PDB entry 4R2A | X-ray diffraction, 1.59 A resolution | chains A and B of the 3 polymer chains in the assembly

== Chain A ==
Molecule: Early growth response protein 1
From: Homo sapiens
Notes: fragment: Zinc Finger 1-3
UniProt: P18146 (EGR1_HUMAN); residue numbers follow UniProt; this construct covers 335-423
Chain sequence (94 residues; each row starts with the number of its first residue):
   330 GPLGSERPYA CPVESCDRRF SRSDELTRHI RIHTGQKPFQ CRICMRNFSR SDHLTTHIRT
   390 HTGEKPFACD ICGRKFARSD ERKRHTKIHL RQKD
Unresolved in the structure: 330-334, 421-423
Sequence notes: expression tag (330-334)
Curated features (UniProtKB/Swiss-Prot):
  - zinc finger: Tyr338 to His362 (C2H2-type 1), Phe368 to His390 (C2H2-type 2), Phe396 to His418 (C2H2-type 3)
  - site (Interaction with DNA): Arg336, Arg347, Arg351, Arg357, Arg375, Arg379, Arg403, Arg407, Arg413
Metal / ion sites: Zn2+ site 1: Cys340, Cys345, His358, His362; Zn2+ site 2: Cys370, Cys373, His386, His390; Zn2+ site 3: Cys398, Cys401, His414, His418
What the authors report for this chain:
  - binding site for the 11-nt DNA strand (chain B): Arg351, Glu354, Glu410

== Chain B ==
Molecule: 11-nt DNA strand
Sequence (11 nucleotides; row label = number of the first residue in the row):
     1 AGCGTGGGCG T
Modified residues: 5CM (5-methyl-2'-deoxy-cytidine-5'-monophosphate) at position 9

== Chain A / chain B interface ==
Contacting residue pairs - 36 pairs, chain A then chain B:
  Arg336(A) - DG8(B)  salt bridge to the phosphate
  Phe349(A) - DG7(B)  phosphate contact
  Phe349(A) - DG8(B)  phosphate contact
  Arg351(A) - 5CM_9(B)  base contact
  Arg351(A) - DG10(B)  hydrogen bond to the base
  Arg351(A) - DT11(B)  base contact
  Glu354(A) - DG8(B)  phosphate contact
  Glu354(A) - 5CM_9(B)  base contact
  Arg357(A) - DG7(B)  base contact
  Arg357(A) - DG8(B)  hydrogen bond to the base
  Arg357(A) - 5CM_9(B)  base contact
  His358(A) - DG7(B)  salt bridge to the phosphate
  Ile361(A) - DG6(B)  sugar contact
  Ile361(A) - DG7(B)  phosphate contact
  Lys366(A) - DT5(B)  salt bridge to the phosphate
  Arg375(A) - DG4(B)  hydrogen bond to the phosphate
  Arg375(A) - DT5(B)  salt bridge to the phosphate
  Phe377(A) - DT5(B)  phosphate contact
  Ser378(A) - DG6(B)  hydrogen bond to the phosphate
  Arg379(A) - DG6(B)  hydrogen bond to the base
  Arg379(A) - DG7(B)  hydrogen bond to the base
  Arg379(A) - DG8(B)  base contact
  His382(A) - DT5(B)  stacking on the base
  His382(A) - DG6(B)  hydrogen bond to the base
  His386(A) - DG4(B)  salt bridge to the phosphate
  Thr389(A) - DC3(B)  phosphate contact
  Arg403(A) - DA1(B)  phosphate contact
  Arg403(A) - DG2(B)  salt bridge to the phosphate
  Arg407(A) - DC3(B)  base contact
  Arg407(A) - DG4(B)  hydrogen bond to the base
  Arg407(A) - DT5(B)  hydrogen bond to the base
  Glu410(A) - DG2(B)  sugar contact
  Glu410(A) - DC3(B)  base contact
  Arg413(A) - DA1(B)  base contact
  Arg413(A) - DG2(B)  hydrogen bond to the base
  Arg413(A) - DC3(B)  base contact
Other interface residues (no listed pair), chain A (22 interface residues in all): Arg348, Asp353, Thr385

== Overview ==
22 residues of chain A face 11 of chain B across their interface; the contacts include 10 hydrogen bonds, 6
salt bridges and 1 aromatic stacking contact. Polar contacts include Arg351(A)-DG10(B), Arg357(A)-DG8(B) and
Arg379(A)-DG6(B). The paper reports a binding site for the 11-nt DNA strand (chain B) at Arg351(A), Glu354(A)
and Glu410(A).
Chain A is Early growth response protein 1 (Homo sapiens) and chain B is an 11-nt DNA strand; the structure,
Egr1/Zif268 zinc fingers in complex with methylated DNA, was determined by X-ray diffraction (same publication
as 4R2C, 4R2D, 4R2E, 4R2P, 4R2Q, 4R2R and 4R2S).
